PDB entry 7ED5 | electron microscopy, 2.98 A resolution | chains D and J of the 6 polymer chains in the assembly

# Chain D
Name: Non-structural protein 8
Source organism: Severe acute respiratory syndrome coronavirus 2
UniProt: P0DTD1 (R1AB_SARS2); residues 1-198 here correspond to UniProt positions 3943-4140 (UniProt number = residue number + 3942)
Sequence (220 residues; row label = number of the first residue in the row; numbers below 1 keep their minus sign (Met-21 is residue -21)):
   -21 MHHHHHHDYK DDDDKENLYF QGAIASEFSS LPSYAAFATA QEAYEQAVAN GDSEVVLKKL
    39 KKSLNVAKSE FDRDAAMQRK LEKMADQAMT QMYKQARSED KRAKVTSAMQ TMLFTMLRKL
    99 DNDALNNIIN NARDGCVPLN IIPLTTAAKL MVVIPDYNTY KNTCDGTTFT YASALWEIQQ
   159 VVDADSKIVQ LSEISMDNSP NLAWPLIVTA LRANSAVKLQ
Disordered / not traced: -21 to 37, 192-198
Differences from the reference sequence: initiating methionine (-21); expression tag (-20 to 0)
Curated features (UniProtKB/Swiss-Prot):
  - site: Gln198 (Cleavage)

# Chain J
Molecule: 30-nt RNA strand
Sequence (30 nucleotides; each row starts with the number of its first residue):
    18 CCCCCCCCCC AUAACUUAAU CUCACAUAGC
Disordered / not traced: 18-23
Reported in the primary citation:
  - binding site for at-9010: C26

# Chain D / chain J interface
Residue-residue contacts (9; chain D residue first):
  Asn43(D) - A45(J)  sugar contact
  Asn43(D) - G46(J)  phosphate contact
  Val44(D) - G46(J)  sugar contact
  Ser47(D) - U44(J)  base contact
  Ser47(D) - A45(J)  hydrogen bond to the sugar
  Lys61(D) - A35(J)  salt bridge to the phosphate
  Lys61(D) - A36(J)  salt bridge to the phosphate
  Met62(D) - A36(J)  phosphate contact
  Gln65(D) - A35(J)  sugar contact

# Overview
6 residues of chain D face 5 of chain J across their interface, with 1 hydrogen bond and 2 salt bridges. Among
the polar pairs are Ser47(D)-A45(J), Lys61(D)-A35(J) and Lys61(D)-A36(J). The paper reports a binding site for
at-9010 at C26(J).
Here chain D is Non-structural protein 8 (Severe acute respiratory syndrome coronavirus 2) and chain J is a
30-nt RNA strand. Entry 7ED5 (A dual mechanism of action of AT-527 against SARS-CoV-2 polymerase) was
determined by electron microscopy.
